8K42 - chains Q and U of the 29 polymer chains in the assembly; structure by electron microscopy, 2.64 A resolution.

# Chain Q
Name: VP10
Source organism: Banna virus
UniProt: A0A2H4QDD3 (A0A2H4QDD3_9REOV); residue numbers follow UniProt; this construct covers 1-249
Chain sequence (249 residues; numbered 1 to 249; the number before each row is that of its first residue):
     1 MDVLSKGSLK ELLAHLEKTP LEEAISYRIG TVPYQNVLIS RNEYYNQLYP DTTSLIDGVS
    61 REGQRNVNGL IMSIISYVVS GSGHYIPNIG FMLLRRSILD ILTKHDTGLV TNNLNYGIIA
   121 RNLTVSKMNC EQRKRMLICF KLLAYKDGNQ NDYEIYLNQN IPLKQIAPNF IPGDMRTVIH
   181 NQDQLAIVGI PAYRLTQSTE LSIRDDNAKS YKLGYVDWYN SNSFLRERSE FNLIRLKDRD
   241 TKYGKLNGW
Unresolved in the structure: 234-249
Sequence notes: conflict Val79 (Ile in A0A2H4QDD3)

# Chain U
Name: VP4
Source organism: Banna virus
UniProt: B4Y048 (B4Y048_9REOV); residues 1-628 here = UniProt positions 1-628
Chain sequence (628 residues; row label = number of the first residue in the row):
     1 MAWVTQAYSS GLSQNSIISL TGNDRTVADG TFNSMIMPRA VIANEREHFM KTRIDKIEHD
    61 LNRSAKQEMM DRQSLAEDYN ALNLAVGQEI KLDIATQHQL NRLGSAMYKA DHERETELTD
   121 LINRIRENEV TVNGILENQK AITAAERADL LLEVVASTAK SVSAAGRAAA DGSGVVPVFG
   181 PSVANGIKVG IDIADSVAEA AIAVKESGII TQLNDVYHAF QSVHVAPNDV IKPAAVVAGT
   241 STELIGNLQA IYSRLRSHSD IGFKKATVGD VIPNSYMIKP VNSTEYASWQ LYVIHPVQGS
   301 LGLVVQLMGD ALTYNVFAQY GNTSASEFGK TVLTGGATNT ALEGTKVKFQ TKVTAQQALA
   361 LTMALKDAAS MLSQGELIGY FEQYINLALE PDNLSLQDNM HKYHHLLTSQ NSPIDWNYHD
   421 EEMHKWLDSR KTTNYDAMQK KDGTVIADIH IPKVFNDLRN TTLHCKLEGK QTIAGYTVYE
   481 YLIGPWAHYG DIDYSVVVDT LNEETKWYCE VIGIDGHLLI EKSVQHKPEK ILELTVNDSG
   541 VTSFNGRNHD RLKLKVYVKD SLSVKVFRNW IGINAPRVKT KMFNDHIGVK YDYSHFDKNI
   601 SPAHLTLTDL GWHTWDQYNA GNWTNIKP
Unresolved in the structure: 1-24
Sequence notes: conflict Asn15 (Ser in B4Y048), Leu61 (Ile in B4Y048), Asn62 (Ile in B4Y048), 24 further conflict positions vs the reference (B4Y048) not listed

# Chain Q / chain U interface
Pairs across the interface (18; chain Q residue first):
  Glu62(Q) with Arg25(U), salt bridge; Val27(U)
  Gly63(Q) with Val27(U)
  Gln64(Q) with Ala28(U), hydrogen bond (side chain-backbone)
  Arg65(Q) with Asp29(U)
  Leu114(Q) with Tyr286(U), hydrogen bond (backbone-side chain)
  Asn115(Q) with Tyr286(U)
  Tyr116(Q) with Tyr286(U), hydrogen bond (backbone-side chain)
  Arg121(Q) with Asp310(U), salt bridge; Ser370(U), hydrogen bond (side chain-backbone); Leu372(U); Gln374(U), hydrogen bond
  Asp152(Q) with Glu285(U); Tyr286(U)
  Ile155(Q) with Tyr286(U), hydrophobic; Ala287(U), hydrophobic
  Gln159(Q) with Tyr286(U); Ala287(U)
Other interface residues (no listed pair), chain Q (14 interface residues in all): Pro87, Gly117, Tyr156
Other interface residues (no listed pair), chain U (14 interface residues in all): Gly30, Thr284, Ser373
From the paper, about this interface:
  - interface residues, chain Q: Arg65(Q)

# Overview
Chain Q and chain U each contribute 14 residues to their interface, with 5 hydrogen bonds and 2 salt bridges.
Polar pairs include Glu62(Q)-Arg25(U), Arg121(Q)-Asp310(U) and Gln64(Q)-Ala28(U). From the paper: the
interface residue Arg65(Q).
Chain Q is VP10 and chain U is VP4, both from Banna virus; the structure, Structure of full Banna virus, was
determined by electron microscopy together with 8K43, 8K49 and 8K4A from the same study.
